PDB entry 8DK5 | electron microscopy, 2.71 A resolution | chains C and I of the 12 polymer chains in the assembly

[Chain C]
Protein: Histone H2A type 2-C
Organism: Homo sapiens
UniProt: Q16777 (H2A2C_HUMAN); residues 0-128 here correspond to UniProt positions 1-129 (UniProt number = residue number + 1)
Sequence (129 residues; each row starts with the number of its first residue; numbering starts at 0):
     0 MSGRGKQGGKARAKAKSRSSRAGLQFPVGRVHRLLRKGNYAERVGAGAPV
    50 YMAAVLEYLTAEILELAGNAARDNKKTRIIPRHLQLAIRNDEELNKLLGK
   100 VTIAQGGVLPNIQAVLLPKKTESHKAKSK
Not modelled in the structure: 0-11, 119-128
Swiss-Prot annotation at these positions:
  - modified residue: Ser1 (N-acetylserine), Arg3 (Citrulline), Lys5 (N6-(2-hydroxyisobutyryl)lysine), Lys9 (N6-(2-hydroxyisobutyryl)lysine), Lys13 (N6-(beta-hydroxybutyryl)lysine), Lys36 (N6-(2-hydroxyisobutyryl)lysine), Lys74 (N6-(2-hydroxyisobutyryl)lysine), Lys75 (N6-(2-hydroxyisobutyryl)lysine), Lys95 (N6-(2-hydroxyisobutyryl)lysine), Lys99 (N6-glutaryllysine), Gln104 (N5-methylglutamine), Lys118 (N6-(2-hydroxyisobutyryl)lysine), Lys119 (N6-crotonyllysine), Thr120 (Phosphothreonine), Ser122 (Phosphoserine), Lys124 (N6-crotonyllysine)
  - cross-link (Glycyl lysine isopeptide (Lys-Gly)): Lys13 (interchain with G-Cter in ubiquitin), Lys15 (interchain with G-Cter in ubiquitin), Lys119 (interchain with G-Cter in ubiquitin)

[Chain I]
Molecule: 187-nt DNA strand
Sequence (187 nucleotides; row label = number of the first residue in the row; numbers below 1 keep their minus sign (DG-9 is residue -9)):
    -9 GCATAAGTTAAGTGGAGAGAAAGAATCCTCAGTGGTGAGTATTAACATGG
    41 AACTTACTCCAACAATACAGATGCTGAATAAATGTAGTCTAAGTGAAGGA
    91 AGAAGGAAAGGTGGGAGCTGCCATCACTCAGAATTGTCCAGCAGGGATTG
   141 TGCAAGCTTGTGAATAAAGACACATACTTCATGTAGT
Not modelled in the structure: -9 to 10, 160-177
Sequence notes: insertion (6); conflict DG7 (Dt34520 in 2225930), DG9 (Dt34518 in 2225930), DA10 (Dt34517 in 2225930), DG13 (Dc34514 in 2225930)

[Chain C / chain I interface]
Pairs across the interface (14):
  Ala12(C) - DA42(I)  phosphate contact
  Ala12(C) - DC43(I)  hydrogen bond to the phosphate
  Lys13(C) - DA42(I)  sugar contact
  Ala14(C) - DA41(I)  phosphate contact
  Ala14(C) - DA42(I)  phosphate contact
  Lys15(C) - DA41(I)  phosphate contact
  Lys15(C) - DA42(I)  phosphate contact
  Ser16(C) - DA41(I)  sugar contact
  Arg17(C) - DA41(I)  salt bridge to the phosphate
  Arg20(C) - DA42(I)  salt bridge to the phosphate
  Gly28(C) - DG40(I)  phosphate contact
  Gly28(C) - DA41(I)  phosphate contact
  Arg32(C) - DG40(I)  salt bridge to the phosphate
  Arg77(C) - DT30(I)  sugar contact
Also at the interface, not in a pair above, chain C (13 interface residues in all): Arg29, Arg42, Lys74
Also at the interface, not in a pair above, chain I (7 interface residues in all): DG22, DC49

[In short]
13 residues of chain C face 7 of chain I across their interface, with 1 hydrogen bond and 3 salt bridges.
Polar pairs include Ala12(C)-DC43(I), Arg17(C)-DA41(I) and Arg20(C)-DA42(I).
Chain C is Histone H2A type 2-C (Homo sapiens) and chain I is a 187-nt DNA strand; the structure, Structure of
187bp LIN28b nucleosome with site 0 mutation, was determined by electron microscopy (same publication as 7U0G,
7U0I, 7U0J, 8SPS and 8SPU).
